6QNT - chains B and D of the 4 polymer chains in the assembly; structure by electron microscopy, 3.50 A resolution.

# Chain B
Name: Fiber protein
From: Human adenovirus B serotype 3
UniProt: P04501 (SPIKE_ADE03); aligned to UniProt positions 130-178 over residues 130-178 (the alignment contains insertions or deletions, so no single offset holds)
Amino-acid sequence (188 residues; numbered 130 to 318; 1 number in that range is skipped by the numbering (no residue carries it; nothing is unmodelled there); the number before each row is that of its first residue):
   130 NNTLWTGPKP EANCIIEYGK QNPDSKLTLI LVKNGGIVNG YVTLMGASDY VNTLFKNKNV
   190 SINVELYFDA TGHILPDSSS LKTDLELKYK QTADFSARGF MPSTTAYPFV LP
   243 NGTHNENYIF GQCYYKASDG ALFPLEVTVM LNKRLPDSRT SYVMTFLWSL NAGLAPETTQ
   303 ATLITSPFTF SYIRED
Disordered / not traced: 220-224, 243-244

# Chain D
Name: Desmoglein-2
From: Homo sapiens
UniProt: Q14126 (DSG2_HUMAN); aligned to UniProt positions 157-351 over residues 108-318 (the alignment contains insertions or deletions, so no single offset holds)
Amino-acid sequence (208 residues; each row starts with the number of its first residue; note: 16 numbers in that range are skipped by the numbering (no residue carries them; nothing is unmodelled there)):
   108 PVFTQDVFVG SVEELSAAHT LVMKINAT
   138 DAEPNTLSKI SYRIVSLEPA YPPVFYLNKD TGEIYTTSVT LDREEHSSYT LTVEARD
   203 GVKQAQVQIR ILDVNDNIPV VE
   228 LEGMVEENQV NVEVTRIKVF DADEIGSDNW LANFTFASGN EGGYFHIETD AQTNEGIVTL
   288 IKEV
   295 YMKNLDFSVI VANKAAFHKS IRSKYKPTPI PIKVKVK
Disordered / not traced: 138-145, 203-205, 295-296

# How chain B and chain D interact
Pairs across the interface - 14 pairs, chain B then chain D:
  Ala259(B) - Arg316(D)
  Asp261(B) - Lys313(D)
  Asp261(B) - Arg316(D)  salt bridge
  Ala263(B) - Lys313(D)
  Leu264(B) - Ser317(D)  hydrogen bond (backbone-side chain)
  Phe265(B) - Ser317(D)
  Asn293(B) - Lys320(D)
  Gly295(B) - Tyr319(D)
  Gly295(B) - Lys320(D)
  Gly295(B) - Pro321(D)
  Leu296(B) - Arg316(D)
  Leu296(B) - Tyr319(D)  hydrophobic
  Ala297(B) - Arg316(D)  hydrogen bond (backbone-side chain)
  Pro298(B) - Arg316(D)
Other interface residues (no listed pair), chain B (12 interface residues in all): Gly262, Ala294
The authors on this interface:
  - residue pairs: Asp261(B)-Arg316(D)
  - interface residues, chain B: Asp261(B), Phe265(B), Leu296(B)
  - hot spots on chain B (mutagenesis) - N186D (more than 80%), V189G (more than 80%), L296R (more than 80%): decreased binding to DSG2 (citing earlier work)
  - hot spots on chain B (mutagenesis) - F265L: abolished binding to DSG2 (citing earlier work)
  - interface residues, chain D: Phe311(D)

# In short
12 residues of chain B face 6 of chain D across their interface; the contacts include 2 hydrogen bonds and 1
salt bridge. Among the polar pairs are Asp261(B)-Arg316(D), Leu264(B)-Ser317(D) and Ala297(B)-Arg316(D). The
authors report a contact between Asp261(B) and Arg316(D). From the paper: N186D, V189G and L296R of chain B
reduce binding to DSG2; interface residues Asp261(B), Phe265(B) and Phe311(D) among others.
Chain B is Fiber protein (Human adenovirus B serotype 3) and chain D is Desmoglein-2 (Homo sapiens); the
structure, Human Adenovirus type 3 fiber knob in complex with one copy of Desmoglein-2, was determined by
electron microscopy (same publication as 6QNU).
